Entry 5CSW (X-ray diffraction, 2.66 A resolution); this record covers chain A.

[Chain A]
Name: Serine/threonine-protein kinase B-raf
Source organism: Homo sapiens
Notes: EC 2.7.11.1; fragment: kinase domain
Reference sequence: P15056 (BRAF_HUMAN); numbering as in UniProt (aligned over 442-721)
Amino-acid sequence (282 residues; numbered 442 to 723; the number before each row is that of its first residue):
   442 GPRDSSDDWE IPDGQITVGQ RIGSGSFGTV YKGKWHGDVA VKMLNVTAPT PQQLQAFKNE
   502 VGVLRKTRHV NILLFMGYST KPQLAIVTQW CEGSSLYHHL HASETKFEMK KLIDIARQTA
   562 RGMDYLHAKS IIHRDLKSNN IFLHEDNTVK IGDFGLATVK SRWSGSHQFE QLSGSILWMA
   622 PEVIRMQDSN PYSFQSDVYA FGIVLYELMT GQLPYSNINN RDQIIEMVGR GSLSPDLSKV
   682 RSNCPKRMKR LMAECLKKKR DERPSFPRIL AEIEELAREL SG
Disordered / not traced: 442-448, 596-614, 722-723
Construct notes: engineered mutation Pro-443 (Arg in P15056), Ala-543 (Ile in P15056), Ser-544 (Ile in P15056), Lys-551 (Ile in P15056), Arg-562 (Gln in P15056), Asn-588 (Leu in P15056), Ser-630 (Lys in P15056), Glu-667 (Phe in P15056), Ser-673 (Tyr in P15056), Arg-688 (Ala in P15056), Ser-706 (Leu in P15056), Arg-709 (Gln in P15056), Glu-713 (Ser in P15056), Glu-716 (Leu in P15056), Glu-720 (Ser in P15056); expression tag (722-723)
Small-molecule neighbours: Dabrafenib (P06): Ile-463, Gly-464, Ser-465, Gly-466, Phe-468, Val-471, Ala-481, Lys-483, Leu-505, Leu-514, Phe-516, Ile-527, Thr-529, Gln-530, Trp-531, Cys-532, Phe-583, Ile-592, Gly-593, Asp-594, Phe-595
Curated features (UniProtKB/Swiss-Prot):
  - active site: Asp-576 (Proton acceptor)
  - binding site (ATP): Ile-463 to Val-471, Lys-483
  - modified residue: Ser-446 (Phosphoserine), Ser-447 (Phosphoserine), Arg-671 (Omega-N-methylarginine)
  - cross-link: Lys-578 (Glycyl lysine isopeptide (Lys-Gly) (interchain with G-Cter in ubiquitin))
From the paper describing this entry:
  - binding site for Dabrafenib: Asp-594, Phe-595

[Summary]
Ligands of chain A: Dabrafenib. Curated annotation (UniProt) lists active-site residue Asp-576 and 10
ATP-binding residues. From the paper: a binding site for Dabrafenib at Asp-594 and Phe-595.
Chain A is Serine/threonine-protein kinase B-raf (Homo sapiens); the structure, B-RAF in complex with
Dabrafenib, was determined by X-ray diffraction together with 5CSX from the same study.
